8CA7 - chains C and J of the 9 polymer chains in the assembly; structure by electron microscopy, 2.06 A resolution.

# Chain C
Protein: Small ribosomal subunit protein uS3
Source organism: Escherichia coli BW25113
UniProt: P0A7V3 (RS3_ECOLI); residues 1-233 here = UniProt positions 1-233
Chain sequence (233 residues; each row starts with the number of its first residue):
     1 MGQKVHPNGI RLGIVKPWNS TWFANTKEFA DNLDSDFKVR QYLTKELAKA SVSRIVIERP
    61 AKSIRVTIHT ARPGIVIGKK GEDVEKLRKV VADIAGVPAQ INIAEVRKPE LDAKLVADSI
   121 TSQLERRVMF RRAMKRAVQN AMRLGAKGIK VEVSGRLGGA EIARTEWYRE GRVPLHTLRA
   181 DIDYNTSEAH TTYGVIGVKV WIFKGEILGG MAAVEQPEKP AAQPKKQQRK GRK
Unresolved in the structure: 1, 208-233
Curated features (UniProtKB/Swiss-Prot):
  - mutagenesis: R131 to K135 (Decreases mRNA unwinding ability of the ribosome)

# Chain J
Protein: Small ribosomal subunit protein uS10
Source organism: Escherichia coli BW25113
UniProt: P0A7R5 (RS10_ECOLI); residue numbers follow UniProt; this construct covers 1-103
Chain sequence (103 residues; numbered 1 to 103; the number before each row is that of its first residue):
     1 MQNQRIRIRL KAFDHRLIDQ ATAEIVETAK RTGAQVRGPI PLPTRKERFT VLISPHVNKD
    61 ARDQYEIRTH LRLVDIVEPT EKTVDALMRL DLAAGVDVQI SLG
Unresolved in the structure: 1-4, 78-91, 102-103

# Interface between chain C and chain J
Residue-residue contacts (15; chain C residue first):
  T21(C) with A94(J); G95(J)
  W22(C) with F13(J)
  F23(C) with K11(J); A12(J), hydrophobic; F13(J), hydrophobic; T69(J); G95(J); D97(J)
  A24(C) with F13(J)
  N25(C) with K11(J), hydrogen bond
  F29(C) with F13(J), hydrophobic; I67(J), hydrophobic
  E58(C) with A94(J)
  P60(C) with A94(J), hydrophobic
Also at the interface, not in a pair above, chain C (10 interface residues in all): R59, R65

# In short
10 residues of chain C face 8 of chain J across their interface; the contacts include 1 hydrogen bond. The
hydrogen-bonded pair is N25(C)-K11(J). UniProt lists 5 mutagenesis sites on chain C.
Here chain C is Small ribosomal subunit protein uS3 and chain J is Small ribosomal subunit protein uS10, both
from Escherichia coli BW25113. Entry 8CA7 (Omadacycline and spectinomycin bound to the 30S ribosomal subunit
head) was determined by electron microscopy, deposited together with 8CAI, 8CEP, 8CF1, 8CF8, 8CGI, 8CGJ, 8CGR
and 8CGU.
